Entry 4Q4R (X-ray diffraction, 1.45 A resolution); this record covers chain A.

[Chain A]
Name: Queuine tRNA-ribosyltransferase
Source organism: Zymomonas mobilis subsp. mobilis
Notes: EC 2.4.2.29
UniProtKB: P28720 (TGT_ZYMMO); residue numbers follow UniProt; this construct covers 1-386
Amino-acid sequence (386 residues; row label = number of the first residue in the row):
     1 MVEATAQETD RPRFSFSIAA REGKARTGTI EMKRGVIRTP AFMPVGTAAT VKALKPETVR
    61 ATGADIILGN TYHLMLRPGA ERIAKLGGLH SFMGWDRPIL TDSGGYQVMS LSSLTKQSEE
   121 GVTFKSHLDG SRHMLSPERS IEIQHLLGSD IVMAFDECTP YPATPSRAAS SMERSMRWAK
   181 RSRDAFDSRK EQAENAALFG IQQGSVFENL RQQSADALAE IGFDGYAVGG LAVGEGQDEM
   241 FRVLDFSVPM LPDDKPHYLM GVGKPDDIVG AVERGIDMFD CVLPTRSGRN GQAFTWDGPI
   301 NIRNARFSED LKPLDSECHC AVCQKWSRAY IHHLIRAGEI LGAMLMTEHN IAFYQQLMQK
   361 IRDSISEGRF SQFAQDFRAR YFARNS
Unresolved in the structure: 1-10, 113-114, 126-132, 384-386
UniProt features mapped onto this chain:
  - region (RNA binding): Gly261 to Asp267, Thr285 to Arg289
  - active site: Asp102 (Proton acceptor), Asp280 (Nucleophile)
  - binding site (substrate): Asp102 to Tyr106, Asp156, Gln203, Gly230
  - binding site (Zn(2+)): Cys318, Cys320, Cys323, His349
Metal / ion sites: Zn2+: Cys318, Cys320, Cys323, His349
Small-molecule neighbours: SQO (2-{[2-(4-Morpholinyl)ethyl]amino}-1,7-dihydro-8H-imidazo[4,5-g]quinazolin-8-one): Tyr106, Asp156, Cys158, Ile201, Gln203, Gly229, Gly230, Leu231, Ala232, Val233, Met260, Gly261, Cys281, Val282, Leu283, Arg286

[In short]
Bound to chain A: compound SQO. Cys318, Cys320, Cys323 and His349 form the Zn2+ site. Curated annotation
(UniProt) lists active-site residues Asp102 and Asp280, 8 substrate-binding residues and 4 Zn2+-binding
residues.
Chain A is Queuine tRNA-ribosyltransferase (Zymomonas mobilis subsp. mobilis); the structure, tRNA-Guanine
Transglycosylase (TGT) in Complex with
2-{[2-(Morpholin-4-yl)ethyl]amino}-1H,7H,8H-imidazo[4,5-g]quinazolin-8-one, was determined by X-ray
diffraction, deposited together with 4Q4O, 4Q4P, 4Q4Q and 4Q4S.
